PDB entry 8TCF | electron microscopy, 2.90 A resolution | chains A and C of the 3 polymer chains in the assembly

# Chain A
Molecule: Integrin alpha-V heavy chain
Source organism: Homo sapiens
UniProt: P06756 (ITAV_HUMAN); the construct has insertions or renumbered stretches relative to UniProt, so the offset changes along the chain: 1-399 = UniProt 31-429; 401-444 = UniProt 430-473
Chain sequence (444 residues; numbered 1 to 444; the number before each row is that of its first residue):
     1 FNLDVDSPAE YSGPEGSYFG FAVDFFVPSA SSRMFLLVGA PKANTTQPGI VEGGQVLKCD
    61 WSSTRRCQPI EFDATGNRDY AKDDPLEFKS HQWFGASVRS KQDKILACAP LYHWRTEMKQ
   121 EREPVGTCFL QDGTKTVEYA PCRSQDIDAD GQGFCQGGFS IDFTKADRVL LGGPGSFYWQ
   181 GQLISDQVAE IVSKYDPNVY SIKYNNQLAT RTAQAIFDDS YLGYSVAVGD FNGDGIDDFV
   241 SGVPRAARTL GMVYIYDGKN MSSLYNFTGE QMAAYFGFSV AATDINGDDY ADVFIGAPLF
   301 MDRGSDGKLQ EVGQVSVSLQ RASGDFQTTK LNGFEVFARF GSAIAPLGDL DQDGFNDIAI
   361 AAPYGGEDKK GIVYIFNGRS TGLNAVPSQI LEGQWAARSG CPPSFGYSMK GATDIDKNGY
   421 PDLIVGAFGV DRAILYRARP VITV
Differences from the reference sequence: insertion (400); conflict C401 (Met430 in P06756)
Cystine bridges: C59-C67, C108-C128, C142-C155
Covalently attached groups: N-acetylglucosamine (NAG) linked to N44, N260; glycan linked to N266
Metal / ion sites: Ca2+ site 1: N232, D234, I236, D238; Ca2+ site 2: N286, D288, Y290, D292; Ca2+ site 3: D349, D351, D353, F355, D357; Ca2+ site 4: D414, D416, N418, Y420, D422

# Chain C
Molecule: Minibinder B8_BP_dslf
Source organism: synthetic construct
Chain sequence (75 residues; row label = number of the first residue in the row):
     1 TKCVVRFNFR GDMAVYALKA VKDHLKKEGP HWNITTHNDD EVYLVVRGIH ESDAKRIAKW
    61 VESTIPGISV ETQCD
Cystine bridges: C3-C74
Metal / ion sites: Mg2+: D12 (shared with 3 residues of chain B)

# Chain A / chain C interface
Residue-residue contacts - 12 pairs, chain A then chain C:
  M118(A) - E62(C)
  K119(A) - P66(C)  hydrogen bond (side chain-backbone)
  D148(A) - P66(C)
  D148(A) - G67(C)
  D150(A) - R10(C)
  D150(A) - G67(C)
  D150(A) - I68(C)
  D150(A) - S69(C)
  Y178(A) - R10(C)  hydrogen bond (side chain-backbone)
  Y178(A) - G67(C)  hydrogen bond (side chain-backbone)
  A215(A) - E41(C)  hydrogen bond (backbone-side chain)
  D218(A) - R10(C)  salt bridge
Other interface residues (no listed pair), chain A (9 interface residues in all): Q180, Q214
Other interface residues (no listed pair), chain C (8 interface residues in all): G11

# Summary
9 residues of chain A and 8 residues of chain C are in contact; the contacts include 4 hydrogen bonds and 1
salt bridge. Polar contacts include D218(A)-R10(C), K119(A)-P66(C) and Y178(A)-R10(C). Covalently linked
N-acetylglucosamine: at N44(A) and N260(A).
Here chain A is Integrin alpha-V heavy chain (Homo sapiens) and chain C is Minibinder B8_BP_dslf (synthetic
construct). Entry 8TCF (Integrin alpha-v beta-8 in complex with minibinder B8_BP_dsulf) was determined by
electron microscopy, deposited together with 8TCG, 7LMV and 7LMX.
